Entry 1OZL (X-ray diffraction, 1.58 A resolution); this record covers chain A.

Chain A:
Molecule: Heme oxygenase 1
Organism: Homo sapiens
Notes: EC 1.14.99.3; fragment: residues 1-233 of SWS P09601
UniProt: P09601 (HMOX1_HUMAN); residues 1-233 here = UniProt positions 1-233
Amino-acid sequence (233 residues; each row starts with the number of its first residue):
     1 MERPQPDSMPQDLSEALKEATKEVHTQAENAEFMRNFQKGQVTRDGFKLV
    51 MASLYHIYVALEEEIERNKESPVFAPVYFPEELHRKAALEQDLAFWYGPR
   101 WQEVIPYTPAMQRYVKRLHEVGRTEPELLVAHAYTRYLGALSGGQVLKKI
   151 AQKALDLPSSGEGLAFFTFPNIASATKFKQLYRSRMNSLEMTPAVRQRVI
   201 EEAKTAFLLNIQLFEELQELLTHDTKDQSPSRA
Not modelled in the structure: 1-9, 224-233
Construct notes: engineered mutation Ala140 (Asp in P09601)
Metal / ion sites: heme Fe: His25 (together with nitric oxide)
Small-molecule neighbours: heme / nitric oxide: Lys18, His25, Ala28, Glu29, Met34, Gln38, Tyr134, Thr135, Arg136, Leu138, Gly139, Ala140, Ser142, Gly143, Val146, Leu147, Lys179, Arg183, Phe207, Asn210, Phe214
UniProt features mapped onto this chain:
  - binding site (heme b): Lys18, His25, Tyr134, Arg183
  - modified residue: Ser229 (Phosphoserine)

Summary:
Chain A binds heme / nitric oxide. UniProt lists 4 heme b-binding residues.
Chain A is Heme oxygenase 1 (Homo sapiens); the structure, Crystal Structures of the Ferric, Ferrous, and
Ferrous-NO Forms of the Asp140Ala Mutant of Human Heme ..., was determined by X-ray diffraction, deposited
together with 1OYK, 1OYL, 1OZE, 1OZR and 1OZW.
